PDB entry 7TKP | electron microscopy, 4.60 A resolution (low resolution: residue-level contacts below are approximate; hydrogen-bond / salt-bridge calls are withheld) | chains G and H of the 27 polymer chains in the assembly

[Chain G]
Protein: ATP synthase subunit gamma
Source organism: Saccharomyces cerevisiae
Reference sequence: P38077 (ATPG_YEAST); residues 1-278 here correspond to UniProt positions 34-311 (UniProt number = residue number + 33)
Amino-acid sequence (278 residues; each row starts with the number of its first residue):
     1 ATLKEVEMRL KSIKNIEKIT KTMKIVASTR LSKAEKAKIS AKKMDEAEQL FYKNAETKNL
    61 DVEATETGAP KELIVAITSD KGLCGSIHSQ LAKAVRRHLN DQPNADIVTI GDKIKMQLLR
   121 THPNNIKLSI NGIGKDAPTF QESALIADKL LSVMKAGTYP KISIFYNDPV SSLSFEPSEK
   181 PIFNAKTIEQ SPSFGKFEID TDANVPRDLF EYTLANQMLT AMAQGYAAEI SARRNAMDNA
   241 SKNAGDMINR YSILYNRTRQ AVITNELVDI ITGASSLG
Disordered / not traced: 60-70, 277-278

[Chain H]
Protein: ATP synthase subunit delta
Source organism: Saccharomyces cerevisiae
Reference sequence: Q12165 (ATPD_YEAST); residues 1-138 here correspond to UniProt positions 23-160 (UniProt number = residue number + 22)
Amino-acid sequence (138 residues; numbered 1 to 138; the number before each row is that of its first residue):
     1 AEAAAASSGL KLQFALPHET LYSGSEVTQV NLPAKSGRIG VLANHVPTVE QLLPGVVEVM
    61 EGSNSKKFFI SGGFATVQPD SQLCVTAIEA FPLESFSQEN IKNLLAEAKK NVSSSDAREA
   121 AEAAIQVEVL ENLQSVLK
Disordered / not traced: 1-10, 24-25, 91, 98, 116-117, 137-138

[How chain G and chain H interact]
Residue-residue contacts (6; chain G residue first):
  S40(G) - P17(H)
  A41(G) - P17(H)
  K196(G) - P47(H)
  F197(G) - P47(H)
  E198(G) - P47(H)
  E198(G) - T48(H)
Also at the interface, not in a pair above, chain G (6 interface residues in all): A37
Also at the interface, not in a pair above, chain H (4 interface residues in all): L16

[Summary]
6 residues of chain G face 4 of chain H across their interface.
Here chain G is ATP synthase subunit gamma and chain H is ATP synthase subunit delta, both from Saccharomyces
cerevisiae. Entry 7TKP (Yeast ATP synthase State 3catalytic(b) with 10 mM ATP backbone model) was determined
by electron microscopy together with 7TJS, 7TJT, 7TJU, 7TJV, 7TJW, 7TJX and 30 further entries from the same
study.
